9FFO - chains C and F of the 6 polymer chains in the assembly; structure by electron microscopy, 3.20 A resolution.

[Chain C]
Molecule: Gamma-aminobutyric acid receptor subunit beta-3
From: Homo sapiens
Reference sequence: P28472 (GBRB3_HUMAN); residues 1-448 here correspond to UniProt positions 26-473 (UniProt number = residue number + 25)
Sequence (395 residues; each row starts with the number of its first residue; note: 107 numbers in that range are skipped by the numbering (no residue carries them; nothing is unmodelled there); numbers below 1 keep their minus sign (Met-53 is residue -53)):
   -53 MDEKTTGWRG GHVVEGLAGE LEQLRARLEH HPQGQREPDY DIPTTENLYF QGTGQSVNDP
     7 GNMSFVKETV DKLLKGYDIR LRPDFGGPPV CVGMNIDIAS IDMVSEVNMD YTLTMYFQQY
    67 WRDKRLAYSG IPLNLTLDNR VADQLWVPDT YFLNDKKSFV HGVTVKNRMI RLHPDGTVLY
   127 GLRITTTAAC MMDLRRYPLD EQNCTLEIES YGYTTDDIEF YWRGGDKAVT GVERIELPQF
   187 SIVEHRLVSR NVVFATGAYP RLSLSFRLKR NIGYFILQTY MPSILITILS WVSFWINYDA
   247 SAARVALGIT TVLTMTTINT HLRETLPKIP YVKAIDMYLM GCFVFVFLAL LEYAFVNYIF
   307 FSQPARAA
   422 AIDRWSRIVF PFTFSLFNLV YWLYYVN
Unresolved in the structure: -53 to 7, 448
Disulfides: Cys136-Cys150
Covalent attachments: N-acetylglucosamine (NAG) linked to Asn80; glycan linked to Asn149
Differences from the reference sequence: initiating methionine (-53); expression tag (-52 to 0); linker (308-314)
Swiss-Prot annotation at these positions:
  - binding site (benzamidine): Asp95 to Tyr97, Glu155 to Tyr157, Phe200
  - binding site (4-aminobutanoate): Tyr97, Glu155, Tyr157, Thr202
  - binding site (histamine): Tyr97, Ser156, Tyr157, Thr202
  - glycosylation (N-linked (GlcNAc...) asparagine): Asn8, Asn80, Asn149

[Chain F]
Molecule: Megabody25, Outer membrane protein
From: Lama glama
Reference sequence: B5Z8H1 (B5Z8H1_HELPG); the construct has insertions or renumbered stretches relative to UniProt, so the offset changes along the chain: 14-234 = UniProt 226-446; 235-403 = UniProt 53-221
Sequence (522 residues; each row starts with the number of its first residue):
     2 QVQLVESGGG LVQTKTTTSV IDTTNDAQNL LTQAQTIVNT LKDYCPILIA KSSSSNGGTN
    62 NANTPSWQTA GGGKNSCATF GAEFSAASDM INNAQKIVQE TQQLSANQPK NITQPHNLNL
   122 NSPSSLTALA QKMLKNAQSQ AEILKLANQV ESDFNKLSSG HLKDYIGKCD ASAISSANMT
   182 MQNQKNNWGN GCAGVEETQS LLKTSAADFN NQTPQINQAQ NLANTLIQEL GNNTYEQLSR
   242 LLTNDNGTNS KTSAQAINQA VNNLNERAKT LAGGTTNSPA YQATLLALRS VLGLWNSMGY
   302 AVICGGYTKS PGENNQKDFH YTDENGNGTT INCGGSTNSN GTHSYNGTNT LKADKNVSLS
   362 IEQYEKIHEA YQILSKALKQ AGLAPLNSKG EKLEAHVTTS KYGSLRLSCA ASGHTFNYPI
   422 MGWFRQAPGK EREFVGAISW SGGSTSYADS VKDRFTISRD NAKNTVYLEM NNLKPEDTAV
   482 YYCAAKGRYS GGLYYPTNYD YWGQGTQVTV SSHHHHHHEP EA
Unresolved in the structure: 10-405, 511-523
Disulfides: Cys410-Cys484

[Chain C / chain F interface]
Contacting residue pairs (19; chain C residue first):
  Asn100(C) - Tyr490(F)
  Ala135(C) - Tyr490(F)
  Met137(C) - Phe417(F)
  Met137(C) - Arg489(F)
  Met138(C) - Phe417(F)
  Asp139(C) - Phe417(F)
  Asn149(C) - Asn418(F)
  Arg196(C) - Thr498(F)
  Arg196(C) - Asn499(F)
  Arg196(C) - Asp501(F)  salt bridge
  Val198(C) - Ser491(F)
  Val198(C) - Gly492(F)
  Val199(C) - Gly493(F)  hydrogen bond (backbone-backbone)
  Val199(C) - Tyr496(F)
  Val199(C) - Asn499(F)  hydrogen bond (backbone-side chain)
  Phe200(C) - Gly492(F)
  Phe200(C) - Tyr496(F)
  Ala201(C) - Tyr496(F)
  Arg207(C) - Tyr490(F)  hydrogen bond (side chain-backbone)
Also at the interface, not in a pair above, chain C (14 interface residues in all): Thr151, Glu153

[Summary]
The interface between chain C and chain F involves 14 residues on one side and 11 on the other, with 3
hydrogen bonds and 1 salt bridge. Among the polar pairs are Arg196(C)-Asp501(F), Val199(C)-Asn499(F) and
Arg207(C)-Tyr490(F). Covalently linked N-acetylglucosamine: at Asn80(C).
Chain C is Gamma-aminobutyric acid receptor subunit beta-3 (Homo sapiens) and chain F is Megabody25, Outer
membrane protein (Lama glama); the structure, Cryo-EM structure of the alpha1beta3 GABA(A) receptor in complex
with GABA and Mb25 in the short-lived ..., was determined by electron microscopy.
